PDB entry 8WH9 | electron microscopy, 3.31 A resolution | chains E and I of the 11 polymer chains in the assembly

# Chain E
Molecule: Histone H3.1
From: Arabidopsis thaliana
UniProtKB: P59226 (H31_ARATH); residues 0-135 here correspond to UniProt positions 1-136 (UniProt number = residue number + 1)
Amino-acid sequence (136 residues; row label = number of the first residue in the row; numbering starts at 0):
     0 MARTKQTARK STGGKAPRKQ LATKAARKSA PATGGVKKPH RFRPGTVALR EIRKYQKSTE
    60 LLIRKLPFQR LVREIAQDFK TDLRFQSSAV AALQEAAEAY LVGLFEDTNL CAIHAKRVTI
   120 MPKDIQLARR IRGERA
Disordered / not traced: 0-37
Swiss-Prot annotation at these positions:
  - site: Lys-14 (Not N6-methylated), Lys-27 (Not N6-acetylated), Ala-31 (Recognition by ATXR5 and ATXR6), Lys-36 (Not N6-acetylated)
  - modified residue: Lys-4 (N6,N6,N6-trimethyllysine), Lys-9 (N6,N6,N6-trimethyllysine), Ser-10 (Phosphoserine), Thr-11 (Phosphothreonine), Lys-14 (N6-acetyllysine), Lys-18 (N6-acetyllysine), Lys-23 (N6-acetyllysine), Lys-27 (N6,N6,N6-trimethyllysine), Ser-28 (Phosphoserine), Lys-36 (N6,N6,N6-trimethyllysine)

# Chain I
Molecule: sense strand (147-nt DNA)
Sequence (147 nucleotides; each row starts with the number of its first residue):
     1 ATCGAGAATC CCGGTGCCGA GGCCGCTCAA TTGGTCGTAG ACAGCTCTAG CACCGCTTAA
    61 ACGCACGTAC GCGCTGTCCC CCGCGTTTAA CCGCCCAAGG GGATTACTCC CTAGTCTCCA
   121 GGCACGTGTC AGATATATAC ATCCGAT
Disordered / not traced: 1-4, 147

# Chain E / chain I interface
Pairs across the interface - 15 pairs, chain E then chain I:
  Phe-41(E) / DC143(I)  phosphate contact
  Phe-41(E) / DC144(I)  phosphate contact
  Arg-42(E) / DC144(I)  hydrogen bond to the phosphate
  Arg-42(E) / DG145(I)  salt bridge to the phosphate
  Pro-43(E) / DA69(I)  phosphate contact
  Thr-45(E) / DC144(I)  hydrogen bond to the phosphate
  Arg-63(E) / DA61(I)  salt bridge to the phosphate
  Arg-72(E) / DC51(I)  salt bridge to the phosphate
  Arg-83(E) / DC51(I)  phosphate contact
  Phe-84(E) / DG50(I)  phosphate contact
  Phe-84(E) / DC51(I)  hydrogen bond to the phosphate
  Gln-85(E) / DG50(I)  phosphate contact
  Arg-116(E) / DG71(I)  phosphate contact
  Val-117(E) / DG71(I)  hydrogen bond to the phosphate
  Thr-118(E) / DG71(I)  hydrogen bond to the phosphate
Also at the interface, not in a pair above, chain E (16 interface residues in all): Arg-40, Ser-86, Lys-115, Met-120
Also at the interface, not in a pair above, chain I (14 interface residues in all): DA49, DA60, DC66, DT68, DC70, DC72

# Overview
16 residues of chain E face 14 of chain I across their interface, with 5 hydrogen bonds and 3 salt bridges.
Polar contacts include Arg-42(E)/DC144(I), Thr-45(E)/DC144(I) and Phe-84(E)/DC51(I).
Chain E is Histone H3.1 (Arabidopsis thaliana) and chain I is sense strand (147-nt DNA); the structure,
Structure of DDM1-nucleosome complex in ADP-BeFx state, was determined by electron microscopy, deposited
together with 8WH5, 8WH8, 8WHA and 8WHB.
